Entry 4X8S (X-ray diffraction, 2.10 A resolution); this record covers chains H and L.

[Chain H]
Protein: Factor VIIa (Heavy Chain)
From: Homo sapiens
Notes: EC 3.4.21.21
Reference sequence: P08709 (FA7_HUMAN); the construct lacks a stretch of the UniProt sequence and is renumbered around it, so the offset changes along the chain: 16-35 = UniProt 213-232; 37-60 = UniProt 233-256; 61-129 = UniProt 261-329; 134-147 = UniProt 337-350; 5 more segments
Amino-acid sequence (254 residues; each row starts with the number of its first residue; note: 11 numbers in that range are skipped by the numbering (no residue carries them; nothing is unmodelled there); a row labelled like 60A-60D holds insertion residues (60A, then the next letters in order)):
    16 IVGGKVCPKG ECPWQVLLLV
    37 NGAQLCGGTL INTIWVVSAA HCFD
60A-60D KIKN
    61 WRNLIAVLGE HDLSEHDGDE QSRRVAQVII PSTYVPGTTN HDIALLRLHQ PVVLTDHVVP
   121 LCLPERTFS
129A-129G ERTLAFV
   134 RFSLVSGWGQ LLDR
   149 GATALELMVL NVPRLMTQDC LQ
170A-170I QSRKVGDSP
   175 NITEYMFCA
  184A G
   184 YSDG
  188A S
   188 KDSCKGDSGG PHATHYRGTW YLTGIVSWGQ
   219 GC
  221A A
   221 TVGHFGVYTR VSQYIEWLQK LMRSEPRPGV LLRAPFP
Not modelled in the structure: 170D-170H
Curated features (UniProtKB/Swiss-Prot):
  - active site (Charge relay system): His-57, Asp-102, Ser-195
  - binding site (substrate): Asp-189
  - glycosylation: Asn-175 (N-linked (GlcNAc...) asparagine)
Disulfides: Cys-22/Cys-27, Cys-42/Cys-58, Cys-168/Cys-182, Cys-191/Cys-220
Metal / ion sites: Ca2+: Glu-70, Asp-72, Glu-75, Glu-80
Ligand contacts: 4-bromo-2-methoxyphenol (3Z7): Asp-189, Ser-190, Cys-191, Lys-192, Ser-195, Val-213, Ser-214, Trp-215, Gly-216, Gly-219, Cys-220, Gly-226, Val-227, Tyr-228

[Chain L]
Protein: Factor VIIa (Light Chain)
From: Homo sapiens
Notes: EC 3.4.21.21
Reference sequence: P08709 (FA7_HUMAN); residues 90-144 here correspond to UniProt positions 150-204 (UniProt number = residue number + 60)
Amino-acid sequence (55 residues; row label = number of the first residue in the row):
    90 ICVNENGGCE QYCSDHTGTK RSCRCHEGYS LLADGVSCTP TVEYPCGKIP ILEKR
Disulfides: Cys-91/Cys-102, Cys-98/Cys-112, Cys-114/Cys-127

[Chain H / chain L interface]
Residue-residue contacts - 45 pairs, chain H then chain L:
  Lys-24(H) / Ile-140(L)
  Gly-25(H) / Ile-138(L)
  Glu-26(H) / Ile-138(L)
  Glu-26(H) / Ile-140(L)
  Glu-26(H) / Leu-141(L)
  Trp-29(H) / Gly-136(L)
  Trp-29(H) / Lys-137(L)
  Trp-29(H) / Ile-138(L)  hydrophobic
  Leu-114(H) / Tyr-133(L)
  Thr-115(H) / Tyr-133(L)
  Asp-116(H) / Tyr-133(L)  hydrogen bond
  Asp-116(H) / Pro-139(L)
  Asp-116(H) / Lys-143(L)  salt bridge
  Val-119(H) / Pro-134(L)
  Val-119(H) / Lys-137(L)
  Val-119(H) / Pro-139(L)
  Pro-120(H) / Cys-135(L)
  Pro-120(H) / Gly-136(L)  hydrogen bond (backbone-backbone)
  Cys-122(H) / His-115(L)
  Cys-122(H) / Cys-135(L)  disulfide
  Cys-122(H) / Gly-136(L)
  Leu-123(H) / Tyr-101(L)  hydrogen bond (backbone-side chain)
  Leu-123(H) / His-115(L)
  Pro-124(H) / Tyr-101(L)
  Glu-125(H) / Tyr-101(L)
  Glu-125(H) / Arg-113(L)  salt bridge
  Phe-128(H) / Asn-95(L)
  Phe-128(H) / Gln-100(L)
  Phe-128(H) / Tyr-101(L)  hydrophobic
  Arg-129B(H) / Cys-91(L)
  Arg-129B(H) / Val-92(L)
  Thr-129C(H) / Asn-95(L)  hydrogen bond
  Tyr-203(H) / Asn-95(L)
  Tyr-203(H) / Glu-99(L)
  Arg-204(H) / Gly-97(L)  hydrogen bond (side chain-backbone)
  Arg-204(H) / Cys-98(L)
  Arg-204(H) / Glu-99(L)
  Gly-205(H) / Lys-137(L)  hydrogen bond (backbone-side chain)
  Thr-206(H) / Tyr-118(L)
  Thr-206(H) / Cys-135(L)
  Thr-206(H) / Gly-136(L)
  Thr-206(H) / Lys-137(L)  hydrogen bond
  Trp-207(H) / Gly-136(L)  hydrogen bond (backbone-backbone)
  Trp-207(H) / Ile-138(L)
  Tyr-208(H) / Gln-100(L)
Other interface residues (no listed pair), chain H (24 interface residues in all): Pro-28, Leu-121
Other interface residues (no listed pair), chain L (24 interface residues in all): Glu-94, Asp-104, Ser-126
Cross-chain cystine bridges: Cys-122(H)/Cys-135(L)

[Summary]
Chain H and chain L each contribute 24 residues to their interface, with 1 disulfide bond, 8 hydrogen bonds
and 2 salt bridges. Polar pairs include Asp-116(H)/Lys-143(L), Glu-125(H)/Arg-113(L) and
Asp-116(H)/Tyr-133(L). Ligands of chain H: 4-bromo-2-methoxyphenol.
Chain H is Factor VIIa (Heavy Chain) and chain L is Factor VIIa (Light Chain), both from Homo sapiens; the
structure, Factor viia in complex with the inhibitor 4-bromo-2-methoxyphenol, was determined by X-ray
diffraction (same publication as 4X8T, 4X8U and 4X8V).
